8U6Y - chains f and g of the 34 polymer chains in the assembly; structure by electron microscopy, 2.80 A resolution.

== Chain f ==
Molecule: Proteasome chaperone 1
Source organism: Saccharomyces cerevisiae S288C
Reference sequence: Q05778 (POC1_YEAST); residues 1-276 here = UniProt positions 1-276
Sequence (276 residues; row label = number of the first residue in the row):
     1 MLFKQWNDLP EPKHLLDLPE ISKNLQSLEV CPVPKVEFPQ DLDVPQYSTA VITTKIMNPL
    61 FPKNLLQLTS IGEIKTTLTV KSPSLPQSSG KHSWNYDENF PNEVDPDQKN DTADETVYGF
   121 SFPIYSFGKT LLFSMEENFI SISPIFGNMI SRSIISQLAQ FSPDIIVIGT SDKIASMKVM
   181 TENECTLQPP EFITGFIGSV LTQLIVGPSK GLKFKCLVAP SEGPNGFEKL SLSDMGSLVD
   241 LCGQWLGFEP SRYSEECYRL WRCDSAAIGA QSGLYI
Not modelled in the structure: 79-116

== Chain g ==
Molecule: Proteasome assembly chaperone 2
Source organism: Saccharomyces cerevisiae S288C
Reference sequence: P36040 (POC2_YEAST); residue numbers follow UniProt; this construct covers 1-267
Sequence (267 residues; each row starts with the number of its first residue):
     1 MSCLVLPLVS VGNIPQLSID WLLNSQANEW EYLEALDSKY LVEFVGPLDR PEDGSDSLYK
    61 DADMKYSSAL EVFYNKKRGL FAIQQRTPLV SVNYLNNFIV EIILPFLSKY NISEICIWDS
   121 LYAMEDENGV IVRPQEVYSL GEFYFDDEAE LLSNLHLNDQ ESMVNNWLHF TPTSFQDKIS
   181 VDQPIFKILF QILNASQRPK ALRSIKYCSC LANEGDNSLD SQQFLQWIIS QKVIKNAPPI
   241 VKFVRPISWQ GAYGMADARD KFVDLYN
Not modelled in the structure: 1, 146-163, 194-198, 232-237, 263-267

== How chain f and chain g interact ==
Residue-residue contacts (71; chain f residue first):
  Lys13(f) with Glu214(g)
  His14(f) with Val9(g); Ser10(g); Val11(g)
  Leu16(f) with Pro88(g), hydrophobic
  Leu18(f) with Val42(g), hydrophobic
  Glu20(f) with Ser91(g), hydrogen bond; Val92(g), hydrogen bond (side chain-backbone); Asn93(g), hydrogen bond
  Ile21(f) with Tyr94(g)
  Ser22(f) with Asn93(g), hydrogen bond (backbone-side chain)
  Asn24(f) with Asn93(g)
  Leu25(f) with Val92(g), hydrophobic; Asn93(g)
  Gln26(f) with Asn93(g); Phe186(g)
  Ser27(f) with Asn93(g); Asn96(g)
  Leu28(f) with Asn96(g); Phe186(g), hydrophobic; Leu189(g), hydrophobic; Phe190(g)
  Glu29(f) with Asn96(g), hydrogen bond (backbone-side chain); Phe190(g)
  Val30(f) with Asn97(g)
  Cys31(f) with Asn93(g); Tyr94(g), hydrophobic; Asn97(g), hydrogen bond (backbone-side chain)
  Pro32(f) with Tyr94(g), hydrogen bond (backbone-side chain)
  Ser143(f) with Val90(g)
  Pro144(f) with Val90(g)
  Ile145(f) with Lys39(g); Val90(g); Tyr94(g), hydrophobic
  Asn148(f) with Lys39(g), hydrogen bond (side chain-backbone); Leu41(g), hydrogen bond (side chain-backbone); Glu43(g)
  Met149(f) with Lys39(g)
  Arg152(f) with Asp37(g), salt bridge; Lys39(g)
  Met180(f) with Tyr66(g)
  Thr181(f) with Tyr66(g), hydrogen bond (backbone-side chain)
  Glu182(f) with Lys65(g)
  Glu184(f) with Tyr66(g)
  Cys185(f) with Lys65(g); Tyr66(g), hydrophobic
  Leu187(f) with Pro47(g)
  Gln188(f) with Pro47(g)
  Pro189(f) with Pro47(g), hydrophobic; Ser248(g)
  Pro190(f) with Gly251(g); Met255(g), hydrophobic
  Glu191(f) with Pro47(g)
  Phe192(f) with Phe44(g), hydrophobic; Val45(g); Gly46(g)
  Ile193(f) with Phe44(g); Val45(g), hydrogen bond (backbone-backbone)
  Thr194(f) with Val42(g); Glu43(g), hydrogen bond (side chain-backbone)
  Gly195(f) with Glu43(g), hydrogen bond (backbone-side chain)
  Phe196(f) with Glu43(g), hydrogen bond (backbone-side chain)
  Gly198(f) with Glu43(g); Val45(g)
  Ser199(f) with Glu43(g), hydrogen bond
  Leu201(f) with Val45(g), hydrophobic
  Thr202(f) with Phe44(g); Val45(g)
  Ile205(f) with Val45(g), hydrophobic; Tyr66(g), hydrophobic
  Phe214(f) with Tyr66(g)
Also at the interface, not in a pair above, chain f (52 interface residues in all): Leu9, Pro10, Pro12, Pro19, Val33, Pro34, Leu78, Asn183, Val206
Also at the interface, not in a pair above, chain g (39 interface residues in all): Asn13, Ala35, Ser38, Tyr40, Leu89, Tyr122, Met124, Glu125, Val181, Ile247

== Overview ==
The interface between chain f and chain g involves 52 residues on one side and 39 on the other; the contacts
include 15 hydrogen bonds and 1 salt bridge. Polar contacts include Arg152(f)-Asp37(g), Glu20(f)-Ser91(g) and
Glu20(f)-Val92(g).
Here chain f is Proteasome chaperone 1 and chain g is Proteasome assembly chaperone 2, both from Saccharomyces
cerevisiae S288C. Entry 8U6Y (Preholo-Proteasome from Beta 3 D205 deletion) was determined by electron
microscopy (same publication as 8U7U).
